6ERH - chains B and M of the 5 polymer chains in the assembly; structure by X-ray diffraction, 2.80 A resolution.

Chain B:
Protein: X-ray repair cross-complementing protein 5
Organism: Homo sapiens
Notes: EC 3.6.4.-
UniProtKB: P13010 (XRCC5_HUMAN); residues 2-555 here = UniProt positions 2-555
Chain sequence (572 residues; each row starts with the number of its first residue; numbers below 1 keep their minus sign (Met-16 is residue -16)):
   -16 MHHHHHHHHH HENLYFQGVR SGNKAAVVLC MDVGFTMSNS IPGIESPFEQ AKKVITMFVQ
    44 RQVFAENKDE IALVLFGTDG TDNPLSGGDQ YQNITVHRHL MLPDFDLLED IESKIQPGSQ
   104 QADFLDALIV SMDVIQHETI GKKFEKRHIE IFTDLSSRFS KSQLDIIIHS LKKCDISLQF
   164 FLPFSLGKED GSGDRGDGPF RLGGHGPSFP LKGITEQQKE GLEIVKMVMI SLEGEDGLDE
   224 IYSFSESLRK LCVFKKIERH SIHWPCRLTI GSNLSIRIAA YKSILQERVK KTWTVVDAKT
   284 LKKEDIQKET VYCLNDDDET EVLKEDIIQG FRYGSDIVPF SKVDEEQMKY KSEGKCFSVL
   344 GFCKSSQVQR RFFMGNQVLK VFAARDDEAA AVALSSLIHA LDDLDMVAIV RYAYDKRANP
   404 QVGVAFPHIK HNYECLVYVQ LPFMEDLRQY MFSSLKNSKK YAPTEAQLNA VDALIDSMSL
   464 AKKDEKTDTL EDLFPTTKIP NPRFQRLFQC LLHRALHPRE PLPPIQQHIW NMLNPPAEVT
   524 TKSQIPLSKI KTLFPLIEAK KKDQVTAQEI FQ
Not modelled in the structure: 171-195, 543-555
Sequence notes: initiating methionine (-16); expression tag (-15 to 1)
UniProt features mapped onto this chain:
  - region: Leu138 to Leu165 (Leucine-zipper)
  - modified residue: Lys144 (N6-acetyllysine), Ser255 (Phosphoserine), Ser258 (Phosphoserine), Lys265 (N6-acetyllysine), Ser318 (Phosphoserine), Lys332 (N6-acetyllysine), Thr535 (Phosphothreonine)
  - cross-link (Glycyl lysine isopeptide (Lys-Gly)): Lys195 (interchain with G-Cter in SUMO2), Lys532 (interchain with G-Cter in SUMO2), Lys534 (interchain with G-Cter in SUMO2)
Reported in the primary citation:
  - mutagenesis - E133M, Q162E: decreased binding to X-KBM
  - mutagenesis - E133M, Q162E: unchanged binding to A-KBM
  - mutagenesis - I112R/E133M, I112R, E133M: decreased growth in response to Survival
  - mutagenesis - I112R: decreased localization
  - mutagenesis - I112R: unchanged co-localization with Non-homologous end-joining factor 1 (chain M)
  - mutagenesis - I112R/E133M, E133M, Q162E: decreased co-localization with Non-homologous end-joining factor 1 (chain M)
  - mutagenesis - E133M, Q162E: unchanged localization
  - mutagenesis - I112R: decreased binding to A-KBM
  - mutagenesis - I112R: unchanged binding to X-KBM

Chain M:
Protein: Non-homologous end-joining factor 1
UniProtKB: Q9H9Q4 (NHEJ1_HUMAN); residues 18-36 here correspond to UniProt positions 281-299 (UniProt number = residue number + 263)
Chain sequence (19 residues; numbered 18 to 36; the number before each row is that of its first residue):
    18 LQRPQLSKVK RKKPRGLFS
Not modelled in the structure: 18-29
UniProt features mapped onto this chain:
  - motif: Val26 to Ser36 (XLM)
  - modified residue: Ser24 (Phosphoserine)

Chain B / chain M interface:
Residue-residue contacts (27):
  His-14(B) with Lys30(M)
  Leu12(B) with Leu34(M), hydrophobic
  Val37(B) with Leu34(M), hydrophobic
  Phe41(B) with Leu34(M)
  Arg44(B) with Phe35(M)
  Gln45(B) with Ser36(M)
  His131(B) with Arg32(M); Gly33(M)
  Glu133(B) with Gly33(M); Leu34(M)
  Phe135(B) with Leu34(M), hydrophobic
  Ser160(B) with Arg32(M), hydrogen bond
  Leu161(B) with Arg32(M), hydrogen bond (backbone-side chain)
  Gln162(B) with Arg32(M), hydrogen bond (side chain-backbone); Gly33(M); Leu34(M), hydrogen bond (side chain-backbone); Phe35(M)
  Phe164(B) with Leu34(M), hydrophobic; Phe35(M), hydrophobic
  Glu216(B) with Arg32(M), salt bridge
  Glu223(B) with Arg32(M), salt bridge
  Tyr225(B) with Phe35(M)
  Ser230(B) with Phe35(M)
  Lys233(B) with Phe35(M)
  Leu234(B) with Leu34(M), hydrophobic; Phe35(M), hydrophobic
  Lys238(B) with Ser36(M), hydrogen bond (side chain-backbone)
The authors on this interface:
  - interface residues, chain M: Arg32(M), Gly33(M), Leu34(M), Phe35(M)

Summary:
20 residues of chain B face 6 of chain M across their interface, with 5 hydrogen bonds and 2 salt bridges.
Among the polar pairs are Glu216(B)-Arg32(M), Glu223(B)-Arg32(M) and Ser160(B)-Arg32(M). The paper reports
that I112R/E133M, I112R and E133M of chain B reduce growth in response to Survival; interface residues
Arg32(M), Gly33(M) and Leu34(M) among others.
Here chain B is X-ray repair cross-complementing protein 5 (Homo sapiens) and chain M is Non-homologous
end-joining factor 1. Entry 6ERH (Complex of XLF and heterodimer Ku bound to DNA) was determined by X-ray
diffraction together with 6ERF and 6ERG from the same study.
